Entry 5AYX (X-ray diffraction, 2.80 A resolution); this record covers chains D and E of the 6 polymer chains in the assembly.

Chain D (and E):
Name: Nicotinate-nucleotide pyrophosphorylase [carboxylating]
Source organism: Homo sapiens
Notes: EC 2.4.2.19; chain E of this document is another copy of the same molecule, construct and numbering; everything in this record applies to it too
UniProt: Q15274 (NADC_HUMAN); residue numbers follow UniProt; this construct covers 1-297
Amino-acid sequence (305 residues; each row starts with the number of its first residue):
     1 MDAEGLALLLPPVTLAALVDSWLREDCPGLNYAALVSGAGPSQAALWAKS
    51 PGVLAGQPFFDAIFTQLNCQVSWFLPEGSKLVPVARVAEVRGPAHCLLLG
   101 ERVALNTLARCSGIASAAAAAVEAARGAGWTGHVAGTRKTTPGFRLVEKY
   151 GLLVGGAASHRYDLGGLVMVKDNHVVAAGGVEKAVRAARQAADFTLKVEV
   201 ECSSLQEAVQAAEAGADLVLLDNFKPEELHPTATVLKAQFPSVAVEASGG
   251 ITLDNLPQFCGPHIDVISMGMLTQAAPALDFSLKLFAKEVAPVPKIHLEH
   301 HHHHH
Not modelled in the structure: 159-165, 192-197, 290-305 (chain E: 159-166, 290-305)
Differences from the reference sequence: expression tag (298-305)
UniProt features mapped onto this chain:
  - region: Leu8 to Pro12 (Important for hexamer formation)
  - binding site (quinolinate): Arg102, Arg138, Lys139, His160, Arg161, Lys171, Glu201, Asp222, Ser248 to Gly250, Gly270
From the paper describing this entry:
  - self-association interface (contacts with another copy of this molecule): Leu30 to Ala39
  - conformationally variable residues (order/disorder transition): Ser159 to Gly166, Ala192 to Lys197

Chain D / chain E interface:
Pairs across the interface (8):
  Met1(D) with Gln190(E)
  His133(D) with Asp193(E), hydrogen bond (side chain-backbone)
  Leu153(D) with Ala191(E)
  Ala157(D) with Asp193(E)
  Ala158(D) with Asp193(E)
  Gly166(D) with Leu196(E)
  Gln190(D) with Met1(E), hydrogen bond (backbone-backbone); Asp2(E)
Other interface residues (no listed pair), chain D (9 interface residues in all): Leu6, Leu167
Other interface residues (no listed pair), chain E (8 interface residues in all): Phe194, Lys197

In short:
9 residues of chain D and 8 residues of chain E are in contact; the contacts include 2 hydrogen bonds. Polar
contacts include His133(D)-Asp193(E) and Gln190(D)-Met1(E). Curated annotation (UniProt) lists 12
quinolinate-binding residues on chain D. From the paper: conformational variability at Ser159(D) and
Ala192(D); a self-association interface involving Leu30(D).
Both chains are Nicotinate-nucleotide pyrophosphorylase [carboxylating] (Homo sapiens). Entry 5AYX (Crystal
structure of Human Quinolinate Phosphoribosyltransferase) was determined by X-ray diffraction, deposited
together with 5AYY.
